PDB entry 7Y22 | electron microscopy, 4.00 A resolution | chains M and e of the 8 polymer chains in the assembly

Chain M:
Molecule: phage tail tubular protein A
Source organism: Klebsiella phage Kp7
Amino-acid sequence (241 residues; numbered 1 to 241; the number before each row is that of its first residue):
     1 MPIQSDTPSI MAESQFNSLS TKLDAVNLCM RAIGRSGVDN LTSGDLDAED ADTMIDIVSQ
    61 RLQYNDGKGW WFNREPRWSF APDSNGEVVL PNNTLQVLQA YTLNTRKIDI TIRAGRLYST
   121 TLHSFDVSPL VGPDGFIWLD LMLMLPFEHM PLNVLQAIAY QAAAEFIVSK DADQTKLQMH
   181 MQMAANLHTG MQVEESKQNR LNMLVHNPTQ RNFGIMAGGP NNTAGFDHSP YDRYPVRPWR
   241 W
Disordered / not traced: 1-3, 219-241

Chain e:
Molecule: tail adaptor protein
Source organism: Klebsiella phage Kp7
Amino-acid sequence (328 residues; row label = number of the first residue in the row):
     1 MSYSYVERTG DGVATTFNFA FTGKGKGYLL ANQIYVERWD GASWQSATGW SLSGTNQITF
    61 LTPLANGQVI RIRRIAGKDY PFAQFEPGVM LDMASLNNTF IHLLEITQEL LDGFYPDGFY
   121 LKQDLNMGWN KIVNLMPGTD GGHAVNKTQL DTLSSHVDDV DQKHTIWNDR QDQQIDGLLK
   181 AFDSNISYRT APWTYEAAGG ETMVFPPFYF ASALVWRDGA YQDQQAGAFE IDNNVITLAD
   241 PPLRAGERVS VLVGSYITPA DPGSWEWIHV AANGTTTSVD LGVSVSDIDD VTLDGLSQGR
   301 SNYTLTGTVL DFGEVIPECT VGARVQLA
Disordered / not traced: 1-2, 175-328

How chain M and chain e interact:
Contacting residue pairs (11; chain M residue first):
  S20(M) - Y80(e)
  T21(M) - Y80(e)
  G37(M) - V89(e)
  D39(M) - Q84(e)  hydrogen bond (backbone-backbone)
  D39(M) - F85(e)
  D39(M) - M90(e)
  D39(M) - D92(e)
  D39(M) - S95(e)  hydrogen bond
  N40(M) - F82(e)
  N40(M) - N98(e)
  T42(M) - F82(e)
Also at the interface, not in a pair above, chain M (9 interface residues in all): S36, V38, E148
Also at the interface, not in a pair above, chain e (13 interface residues in all): L29, L30, A83, G88

In short:
The interface between chain M and chain e involves 9 residues on one side and 13 on the other, with 2 hydrogen
bonds. Polar pairs include D39(M)-S95(e) and D39(M)-Q84(e).
Chain M is phage tail tubular protein A and chain e is tail adaptor protein, both from Klebsiella phage Kp7;
the structure, CryoEM structure of Klebsiella phage Kp7 tail complex applied with C6 symmetry, was determined
by electron microscopy.
